Entry 7MKJ (electron microscopy, 2.90 A resolution); this record covers chains L and Q of the 9 polymer chains in the assembly.

[Chain L]
Name: RNA polymerase sigma factor RpoD
Source organism: Escherichia coli
UniProtKB: Q0P6L9 (Q0P6L9_ECOLX); residues 1-613 here = UniProt positions 1-613
Sequence (613 residues; numbered 1 to 613; the number before each row is that of its first residue):
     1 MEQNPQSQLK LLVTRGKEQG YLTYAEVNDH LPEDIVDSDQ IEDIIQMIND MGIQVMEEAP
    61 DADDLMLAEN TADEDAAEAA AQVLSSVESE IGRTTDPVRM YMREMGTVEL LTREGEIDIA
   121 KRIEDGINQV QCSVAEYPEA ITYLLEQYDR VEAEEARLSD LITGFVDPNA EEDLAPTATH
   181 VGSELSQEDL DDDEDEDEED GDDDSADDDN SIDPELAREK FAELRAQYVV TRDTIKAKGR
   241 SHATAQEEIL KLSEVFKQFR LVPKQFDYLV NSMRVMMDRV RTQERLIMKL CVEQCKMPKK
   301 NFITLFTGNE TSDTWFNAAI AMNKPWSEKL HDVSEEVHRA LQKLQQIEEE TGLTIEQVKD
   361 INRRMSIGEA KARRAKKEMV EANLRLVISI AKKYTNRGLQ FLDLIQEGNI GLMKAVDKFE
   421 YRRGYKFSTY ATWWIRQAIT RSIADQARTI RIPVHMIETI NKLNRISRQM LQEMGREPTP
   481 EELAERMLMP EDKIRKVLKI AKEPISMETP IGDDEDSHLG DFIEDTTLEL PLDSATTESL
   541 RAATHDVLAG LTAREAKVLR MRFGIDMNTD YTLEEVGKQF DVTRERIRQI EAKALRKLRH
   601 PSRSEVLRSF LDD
Unresolved in the structure: 1-89, 167-212, 237-241, 612-613
Small-molecule neighbours: chapso (1N7): Ile511, Leu519, Phe522, Ile523

[Chain Q]
Molecule: Template strand of T7A1 promoter DNA
Sequence (91 nucleotides; row label = number of the first residue in the row):
     1 GGCTATTCGC CGTGTCCCTC TCGATGGCTG TAAGTATCCT ATAGGTTAGA CTTTAAGTCA
    61 ATACTCTTTT TGATAAATTT TAAATTAATC G
Unresolved in the structure: 1-10, 24-29, 73-91
Sequence notes: insertion (91)

[Interface between chain L and chain Q]
Contacting residue pairs - 26 pairs, chain L then chain Q:
  Lys393(L) - DT37(Q)  base contact
  Asn396(L) - DT35(Q)  base contact
  Arg397(L) - DA36(Q)  hydrogen bond to the phosphate
  Arg397(L) - DT37(Q)  hydrogen bond to the phosphate
  Arg436(L) - DT37(Q)  base contact
  Thr440(L) - DC38(Q)  base contact
  Glu458(L) - DT40(Q)  base contact
  Asn461(L) - DC38(Q)  phosphate contact
  Lys462(L) - DC39(Q)  phosphate contact
  Arg465(L) - DC39(Q)  salt bridge to the phosphate
  Arg468(L) - DA36(Q)  base contact
  Ile505(L) - DG30(Q)  base contact
  Thr509(L) - DT31(Q)  phosphate contact
  Ile511(L) - DG30(Q)  sugar contact
  Ile511(L) - DT31(Q)  sugar contact
  Arg562(L) - DG57(Q)  salt bridge to the phosphate
  Thr572(L) - DA56(Q)  sugar contact
  Thr572(L) - DG57(Q)  hydrogen bond to the phosphate
  Leu573(L) - DG57(Q)  phosphate contact
  Glu575(L) - DA56(Q)  phosphate contact
  Arg584(L) - DG57(Q)  base contact
  Arg584(L) - DT58(Q)  hydrogen bond to the base
  Glu585(L) - DT58(Q)  base contact
  Glu585(L) - DC59(Q)  hydrogen bond to the base
  Arg588(L) - DT58(Q)  salt bridge to the phosphate
  Arg588(L) - DC59(Q)  salt bridge to the phosphate
Also at the interface, not in a pair above, chain L (24 interface residues in all): Arg157, Tyr394, Gln437, Pro510
Also at the interface, not in a pair above, chain Q (14 interface residues in all): DA32, DA43

[Summary]
Chain L and chain Q form an interface of 24 and 14 residues respectively; the contacts include 5 hydrogen
bonds and 4 salt bridges. Among the polar pairs are Arg584(L)-DT58(Q), Glu585(L)-DC59(Q) and
Arg397(L)-DA36(Q). Ligands of chain L: chapso.
Chain L is RNA polymerase sigma factor RpoD (Escherichia coli) and chain Q is Template strand of T7A1 promoter
DNA; the structure, Cryo-EM structure of Escherichia coli RNA polymerase bound to T7A1 promoter DNA, was
determined by electron microscopy (same publication as 7MKD, 7MKE and 7MKI).
